Entry 5FCB (X-ray diffraction, 1.55 A resolution); this record covers chain A.

== Chain A ==
Protein: Acid sphingomyelinase-like phosphodiesterase 3a
Source organism: Mus musculus
Notes: EC 3.1.4.-
UniProt: P70158 (ASM3A_MOUSE); residues 23-445 here = UniProt positions 23-445
Chain sequence (433 residues; row label = number of the first residue in the row):
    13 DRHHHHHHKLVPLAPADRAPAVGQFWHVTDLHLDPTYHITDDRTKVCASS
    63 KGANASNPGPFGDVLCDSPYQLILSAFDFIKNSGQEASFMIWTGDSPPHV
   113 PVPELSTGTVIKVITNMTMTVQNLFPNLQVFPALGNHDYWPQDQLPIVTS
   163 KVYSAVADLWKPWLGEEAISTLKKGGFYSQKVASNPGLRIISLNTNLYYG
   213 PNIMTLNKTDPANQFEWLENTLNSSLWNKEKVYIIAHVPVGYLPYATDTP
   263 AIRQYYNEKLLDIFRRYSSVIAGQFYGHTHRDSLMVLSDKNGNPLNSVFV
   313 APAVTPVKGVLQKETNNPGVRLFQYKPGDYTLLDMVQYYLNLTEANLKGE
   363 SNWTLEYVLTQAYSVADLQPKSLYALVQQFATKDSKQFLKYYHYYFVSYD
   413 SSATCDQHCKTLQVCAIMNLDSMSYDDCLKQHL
Unresolved in the structure: 13-19
Construct notes: expression tag (13-22)
Disulfide bonds: Cys59-Cys78, Cys417-Cys421, Cys427-Cys440
Covalently attached groups: N-acetylglucosamine (NAG) linked to Asn66, Asn353; glycan linked to Asn128, Asn235
Metal / ion sites: Zn2+ site 1: Asp42, His44, Asp107, His292; Zn2+ site 2: Asp107, Asn148, His249, His290 (together with adenosine monophosphate)
Ligand contacts: adenosine monophosphate (AMP): His44, Asp107, His111, Asn148, His149, Tyr211, His249, Tyr257, His290, Thr291, His292, Arg293, Gln324
Swiss-Prot annotation at these positions:
  - binding site (Zn(2+)): Asp42, His44, Asp107, Asn148, His249, His290, His292
  - binding site (ATP): His111, Asn148, His149, Tyr257
  - glycosylation (N-linked (GlcNAc...) asparagine): Asn66, Asn128, Asn219, Asn235, Asn353, Asn364
  - mutagenesis: His111 (H111A/Q: Abolishes enzyme activity), His149 (H149A: Abolishes enzyme activity; H149Q: Nearly abolishes enzyme activity)
Reported in the primary citation:
  - binding site for adenosine monophosphate: His111, Asn148, His149, Tyr257, Gln324
  - mutagenesis - Y257A: unchanged binding to ATP
  - mutagenesis - Y257A: decreased catalytic activity on ATP
  - specificity-determining residues: Tyr257, Gln324 (proposed by the authors, not directly observed)
  - catalytic residues: Asp79, His149 (proposed by the authors, not directly observed)
  - catalytic residues: His111
  - mutagenesis - H111A, H111Q, H149A, H149Q: decreased catalytic activity

== Overview ==
Chain A binds adenosine monophosphate. N-acetylglucosamine is covalently linked to Asn66 and Asn353. Curated
annotation (UniProt) lists 7 Zn2+-binding residues, 4 ATP-binding residues and 2 mutagenesis sites. From the
paper: catalytic residues Asp79, His149 and His111; H111A, H111Q and H149A, among others, reduce catalytic
activity; 5 substitutions were tested in all.
Chain A is Acid sphingomyelinase-like phosphodiesterase 3a (Mus musculus); the structure, Murine SMPDL3A in
complex with AMP, was determined by X-ray diffraction, deposited together with 5FC1, 5FC5, 5FC6, 5FC7 and
5FCA.
